Entry 5NWT (X-ray diffraction, 3.76 A resolution); this record covers chains B and D of the 6 polymer chains in the assembly.

# Chain B
Protein: DNA-directed RNA polymerase subunit alpha
From: Escherichia coli (strain K12)
Notes: EC 2.7.7.6
UniProtKB: P0A7Z4 (RPOA_ECOLI); numbering as in UniProt (aligned over 1-329)
Chain sequence (329 residues; row label = number of the first residue in the row):
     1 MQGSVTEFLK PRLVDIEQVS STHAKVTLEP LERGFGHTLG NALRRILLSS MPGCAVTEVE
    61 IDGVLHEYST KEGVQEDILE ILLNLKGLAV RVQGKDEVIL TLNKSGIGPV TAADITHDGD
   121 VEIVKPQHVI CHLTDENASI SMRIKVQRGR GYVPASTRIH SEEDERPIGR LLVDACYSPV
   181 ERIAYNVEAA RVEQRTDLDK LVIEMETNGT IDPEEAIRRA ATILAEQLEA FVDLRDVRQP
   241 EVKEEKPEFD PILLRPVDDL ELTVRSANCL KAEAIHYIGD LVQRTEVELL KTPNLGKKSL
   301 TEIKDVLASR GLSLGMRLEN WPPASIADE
Unresolved in the structure: 1-3, 160-173, 233-329
UniProt features mapped onto this chain:
  - region: Glu-162 to Glu-165 (Required for interaction with Crp at class II promoters)
  - modified residue: Arg-265 (ADP-ribosylarginine), Lys-297 (N6-acetyllysine), Lys-298 (N6-acetyllysine)
  - mutagenesis: Arg-45 (R45C: In rpoA112; temperature-sensitive, blocks RNA polymerase assembly), Glu-162 to Glu-165 (5-fold decrease in CRP-class II promoter-dependent transcription), Glu-165 (E165K: 5-fold decrease in CRP-class II promoter-dependent transcription), Arg-191 (R191C: In rpoA101; temperature-sensitive)

# Chain D
Protein: DNA-directed RNA polymerase subunit beta'
From: Escherichia coli (strain K12)
Notes: EC 2.7.7.6
UniProtKB: P0A8T7 (RPOC_ECOLI); residues 1-1407 here = UniProt positions 1-1407
Chain sequence (1407 residues; each row starts with the number of its first residue):
     1 MKDLLKFLKA QTKTEEFDAI KIALASPDMI RSWSFGEVKK PETINYRTFK PERDGLFCAR
    61 IFGPVKDYEC LCGKYKRLKH RGVICEKCGV EVTQTKVRRE RMGHIELASP TAHIWFLKSL
   121 PSRIGLLLDM PLRDIERVLY FESYVVIEGG MTNLERQQIL TEEQYLDALE EFGDEFDAKM
   181 GAEAIQALLK SMDLEQECEQ LREELNETNS ETKRKKLTKR IKLLEAFVQS GNKPEWMILT
   241 VLPVLPPDLR PLVPLDGGRF ATSDLNDLYR RVINRNNRLK RLLDLAAPDI IVRNEKRMLQ
   301 EAVDALLDNG RRGRAITGSN KRPLKSLADM IKGKQGRFRQ NLLGKRVDYS GRSVITVGPY
   361 LRLHQCGLPK KMALELFKPF IYGKLELRGL ATTIKAAKKM VEREEAVVWD ILDEVIREHP
   421 VLLNRAPTLH RLGIQAFEPV LIEGKAIQLH PLVCAAYNAD FDGDQMAVHV PLTLEAQLEA
   481 RALMMSTNNI LSPANGEPII VPSQDVVLGL YYMTRDCVNA KGEGMVLTGP KEAERLYRSG
   541 LASLHARVKV RITEYEKDAN GELVAKTSLK DTTVGRAILW MIVPKGLPYS IVNQALGKKA
   601 ISKMLNTCYR ILGLKPTVIF ADQIMYTGFA YAARSGASVG IDDMVIPEKK HEIISEAEAE
   661 VAEIQEQFQS GLVTAGERYN KVIDIWAAAN DRVSKAMMDN LQTETVINRD GQEEKQVSFN
   721 SIYMMADSGA RGSAAQIRQL AGMRGLMAKP DGSIIETPIT ANFREGLNVL QYFISTHGAR
   781 KGLADTALKT ANSGYLTRRL VDVAQDLVVT EDDCGTHEGI MMTPVIEGGD VKEPLRDRVL
   841 GRVTAEDVLK PGTADILVPR NTLLHEQWCD LLEENSVDAV KVRSVVSCDT DFGVCAHCYG
   901 RDLARGHIIN KGEAIGVIAA QSIGEPGTQL TMRTFHIGGA ASRAAAESSI QVKNKGSIKL
   961 SNVKSVVNSS GKLVITSRNT ELKLIDEFGR TKESYKVPYG AVLAKGDGEQ VAGGETVANW
  1021 DPHTMPVITE VSGFVRFTDM IDGQTITRQT DELTGLSSLV VLDSAERTAG GKDLRPALKI
  1081 VDAQGNDVLI PGTDMPAQYF LPGKAIVQLE DGVQISSGDT LARIPQESGG TKDITGGLPR
  1141 VADLFEARRP KEPAILAEIS GIVSFGKETK GKRRLVITPV DGSDPYEEMI PKWRQLNVFE
  1201 GERVERGDVI SDGPEAPHDI LRLRGVHAVT RYIVNEVQDV YRLQGVKIND KHIEVIVRQM
  1261 LRKATIVNAG SSDFLEGEQV EYSRVKIANR ELEANGKVGA TYSRDLLGIT KASLATESFI
  1321 SAASFQETTR VLTEAAVAGK RDELRGLKEN VIVGRLIPAG TGYAYHQDRM RRRAAGEAPA
  1381 APQVTAEDAS ASLAELLNAG LGGSDNE
Unresolved in the structure: 932-949, 1377-1407
Metal / ion sites: Zn2+ site 1: Cys-70, Cys-85; Mg2+ near Asp-462 (its only coordinating residue here); Zn2+ site 2: Cys-814, Cys-888, Cys-895
UniProt features mapped onto this chain:
  - binding site (Zn(2+)): Cys-70, Cys-72, Cys-85, Cys-88, Cys-814, Cys-888, Cys-895, Cys-898
  - binding site (Mg(2+)): Asp-460, Asp-462, Asp-464
  - modified residue: Lys-983 (N6-acetyllysine)
  - mutagenesis: Gln-504 (Q504P: Resistant to antibiotics salinamide A and B), Asn-690 (N690D: Resistant to antibiotics salinamide A and B), Met-697 (M697V: Resistant to antibiotics salinamide A and B), Ala-735 (A735T: Resistant to antibiotics salinamide A and B), Arg-738 (R738C/H/P/S: Resistant to antibiotics salinamide A and B), Ala-748 (A748E: Resistant to antibiotics salinamide A and B), Pro-758 (P758S/T: Resistant to antibiotics salinamide A and B), Phe-763 (F763C: Resistant to antibiotics salinamide A and B), Ser-775 (S775A: Resistant to antibiotics salinamide A and B), Ala-779 (A779T/V: Resistant to antibiotics salinamide A and B), Arg-780 (R780C: Resistant to antibiotics salinamide A and B), Gly-782 (G782A/C: Resistant to antibiotics salinamide A and B), 1 further mutagenesis entry in UniProt

# Chain B / chain D interface
Contacting residue pairs - 5 pairs, chain B then chain D:
  Arg-45(B) / Ser-539(D)
  Glu-181(B) / Lys-531(D)
  Glu-181(B) / Arg-535(D)
  Arg-182(B) / Lys-531(D)
  Thr-196(B) / Glu-443(D)
Other interface residues (no listed pair), chain B (6 interface residues in all): Tyr-152, Asp-174
Other interface residues (no listed pair), chain D (8 interface residues in all): Val-526, Glu-534, Arg-538, Leu-541

# Overview
Chain B and chain D form an interface of 6 and 8 residues respectively. Cys-70(D) and Cys-85(D) form the Zn2+
site 1. UniProt lists 6 mutagenesis sites on chain B; 8 Zn2+-binding residues, 3 Mg2+-binding residues and 13
mutagenesis sites on chain D.
Chain B is DNA-directed RNA polymerase subunit alpha and chain D is DNA-directed RNA polymerase subunit beta',
both from Escherichia coli (strain K12); the structure, Crystal Structure of Escherichia coli RNA polymerase -
Sigma54 Holoenzyme complex, was determined by X-ray diffraction (same publication as 5EZK).
